7L56 - chains H and L of the 9 polymer chains in the assembly; structure by electron microscopy, 3.60 A resolution.

Chain H:
Protein: Fab 2-43 variable domain heavy chain
From: Homo sapiens
Notes: antibody fragment or engineered binder
Amino-acid sequence (129 residues; numbered 1 to 113 plus 16 insertion-coded residues; the number before each row is that of its first residue; a row labelled like 82A-82C holds insertion residues (82A, then the next letters in order)):
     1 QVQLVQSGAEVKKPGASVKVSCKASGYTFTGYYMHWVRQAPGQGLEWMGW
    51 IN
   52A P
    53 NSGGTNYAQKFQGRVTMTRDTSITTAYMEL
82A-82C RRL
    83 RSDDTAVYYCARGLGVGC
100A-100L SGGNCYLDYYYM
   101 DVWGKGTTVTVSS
Cystine bridges: Cys22-Cys92, Cys100-Cys100E
What the authors report for this chain:
  - mutagenesis - N53I: increased binding to Spike glycoprotein

Chain L:
Protein: Fab 2-43 variable domain light chain
From: Homo sapiens
Notes: antibody fragment or engineered binder
Amino-acid sequence (110 residues; each row starts with the number of its first residue; note: 1 number in that range is skipped by the numbering (no residue carries it; nothing is unmodelled there); a row labelled like 27A-27C holds insertion residues (27A, then the next letters in order)):
     1 QSALTQPAS
    11 VSGSPGQSITISCTGTS
27A-27C SDV
    28 GGYNYVSWYQQHPGKAPKLMIYDVSKRPSGVSNRFSGSKSGNTASLTISG
    78 LQAEDEGDYYCSSYTSSS
   95A T
    96 WVFGGGTKLTV
  106A L
Cystine bridges: Cys23-Cys88

Interface between chain H and chain L:
Contacting residue pairs (26; chain H residue first):
  His35(H) with Trp96(L)
  Gly44(H) with Tyr87(L); Gly99(L)
  Leu45(H) with Tyr87(L); Phe98(L)
  Glu46(H) with Phe98(L)
  Met48(H) with Trp96(L)
  Trp50(H) with Ser95(L), hydrogen bond (side chain-backbone); Trp96(L)
  Asn58(H) with Ser94(L), hydrogen bond (side chain-backbone); Ser95(L), hydrogen bond; Thr95A(L)
  Tyr91(H) with Gly41(L), hydrogen bond (side chain-backbone)
  Tyr100J(H) with Tyr32(L), hydrophobic; Tyr91(L), hydrophobic; Trp96(L), hydrogen bond (backbone-side chain)
  Tyr100K(H) with Ser34(L); Tyr36(L); Tyr49(L); Asp50(L)
  Met100L(H) with Tyr36(L), hydrogen bond (backbone-side chain); Phe98(L), hydrophobic
  Asp101(H) with Leu46(L)
  Trp103(H) with Ala43(L), hydrophobic; Pro44(L)
  Gly104(H) with Ala43(L)
Also at the interface, not in a pair above, chain H (18 interface residues in all): Gln43, Tyr59, Ala60, Leu96
Also at the interface, not in a pair above, chain L (20 interface residues in all): Gln38, Lys42, Gly100

Overview:
The interface between chain H and chain L involves 18 residues on one side and 20 on the other, with 6
hydrogen bonds. Polar pairs include Trp50(H)-Ser95(L), Asn58(H)-Ser94(L) and Asn58(H)-Ser95(L). The paper
reports that N53I of chain H increases binding to Spike glycoprotein.
Here chain H is Fab 2-43 variable domain heavy chain and chain L is Fab 2-43 variable domain light chain, both
from Homo sapiens. Entry 7L56 (Cryo-EM structure of the SARS-CoV-2 spike glycoprotein bound to Fab 2-43) was
determined by electron microscopy, deposited together with 7L57, 7L58 and 7L5B.
